4RDO - chain A; structure by X-ray diffraction, 2.15 A resolution.

[Chain A]
Molecule: YTH domain-containing family protein 2
Organism: Homo sapiens
UniProtKB: Q9Y5A9 (YTHD2_HUMAN); residues 408-552 here = UniProt positions 408-552
Chain sequence (167 residues; numbered 386 to 552; the number before each row is that of its first residue):
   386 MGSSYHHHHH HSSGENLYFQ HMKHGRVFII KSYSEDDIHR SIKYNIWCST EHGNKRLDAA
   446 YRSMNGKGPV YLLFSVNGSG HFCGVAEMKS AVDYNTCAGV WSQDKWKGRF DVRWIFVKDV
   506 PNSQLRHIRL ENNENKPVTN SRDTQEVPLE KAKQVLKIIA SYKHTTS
Not modelled in the structure: 386-399, 549-552
Differences from the reference sequence: expression tag (386-407)
Curated features (UniProtKB/Swiss-Prot):
  - binding site (RNA): Lys416 to Tyr418, Asp422, Trp432, Cys433, Asn462, Trp486, Trp491
  - mutagenesis: Arg411 (R411A: Slightly decreased binding to RNAs), Lys416 (K416A: Decreased binding to RNAs), Trp432 (W432A: Reduced binding to N6-methyladenosine (m6A)-containing RNAs. Reduced ability to undergo liquid-liquid phase separation. Reduced binding to C5-methylcytosine (m5C)-containing RNAs), Arg441 (R441A: Slightly decreased binding to RNAs), Trp486 (W486A: Reduced binding to N6-methyladenosine (m6A)-containing RNAs. Reduced ability to undergo liquid-liquid phase separation; when associated with A-432), Trp491 (W491A: Reduced binding to N6-methyladenosine (m6A)-containing RNAs), Arg527 (R527A: Decreased binding to RNAs)

[Summary]
Curated annotation (UniProt) lists 9 RNA-binding residues and 7 mutagenesis sites.
Chain A is YTH domain-containing family protein 2 (Homo sapiens); the structure, Structure of YTH-YTHDF2 in
the free state, was determined by X-ray diffraction (same publication as 4RDN).
